Entry 2GA4 (X-ray diffraction, 1.80 A resolution); this record covers chains A and E of the 6 polymer chains in the assembly.

# Chain A
Protein: Shiga-like toxin II subunit A
Source organism: Enterobacteria phage 933W
Notes: EC 3.2.2.22
UniProtKB: P09385 (SLTA_BP933); residues 1-297 here correspond to UniProt positions 23-319 (UniProt number = residue number + 22)
Sequence (297 residues; numbered 1 to 297; the number before each row is that of its first residue):
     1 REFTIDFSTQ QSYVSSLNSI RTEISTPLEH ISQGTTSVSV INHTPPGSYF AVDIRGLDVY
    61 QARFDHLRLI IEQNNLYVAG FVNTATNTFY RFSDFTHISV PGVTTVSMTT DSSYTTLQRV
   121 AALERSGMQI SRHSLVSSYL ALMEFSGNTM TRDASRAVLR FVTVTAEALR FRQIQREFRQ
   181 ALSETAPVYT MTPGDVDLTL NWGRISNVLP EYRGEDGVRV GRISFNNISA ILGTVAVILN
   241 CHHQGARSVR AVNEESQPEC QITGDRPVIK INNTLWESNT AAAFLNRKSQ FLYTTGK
Not modelled in the structure: 243-256
Cystine bridges: Cys-241/Cys-260
Bound ions: Na+ site 1: Ser-15, Ser-19; Na+ site 2: Thr-22, Ser-25; Na+ site 3: Arg-266, Asn-279 (together with formate)
Small-molecule neighbours: adenine (ADE): Leu-76, Tyr-77, Val-78, Phe-92, Ser-112, Ser-113, Tyr-114, Val-162, Ala-166, Glu-167, Arg-170
Curated features (UniProtKB/Swiss-Prot):
  - active site: Glu-167
  - site: Arg-250, Ala-251 (Cleavage)
What the authors report for this chain:
  - binding site for adenine: Tyr-77
  - conformationally variable residues (order/disorder transition, side-chain flip): Tyr-77, Gln-257 to Pro-258

# Chain E
Protein: Shiga-like toxin II subunit B
Source organism: Enterobacteria phage 933W
UniProtKB: P09386 (SLTB_BP933); residues 1-70 here correspond to UniProt positions 20-89 (UniProt number = residue number + 19)
Sequence (70 residues; each row starts with the number of its first residue):
     1 ADCAKGKIEF SKYNEDDTFT VKVDGKEYWT SRWNLQPLLQ SAQLTGMTVT IKSSTCESGS
    61 GFAEVQFNND
Cystine bridges: Cys-3/Cys-56

# Interface between chain A and chain E
Contacting residue pairs - 26 pairs, chain A then chain E:
  Arg-219(A) with Thr-45(E), hydrogen bond (side chain-backbone)
  Gly-221(A) with Leu-44(E); Thr-45(E)
  Arg-222(A) with Lys-7(E), hydrogen bond (backbone-side chain); Ile-8(E), hydrogen bond (side chain-backbone); Gln-43(E), hydrogen bond (side chain-backbone); Leu-44(E), hydrogen bond (backbone-backbone); Thr-45(E); Gly-46(E)
  Thr-280(A) with Leu-44(E); Thr-45(E)
  Ala-283(A) with Leu-44(E), hydrophobic
  Phe-284(A) with Ser-41(E); Thr-45(E)
  Arg-287(A) with Pro-37(E), hydrogen bond (side chain-backbone); Gln-40(E), hydrogen bond; Ser-41(E), hydrogen bond
  Gln-290(A) with Asn-34(E), hydrogen bond (side chain-backbone); Pro-37(E)
  Tyr-293(A) with Trp-33(E); Gln-36(E); Pro-37(E)
  Thr-294(A) with Trp-33(E); Asn-34(E), hydrogen bond
  Gly-296(A) with Trp-33(E)
  Lys-297(A) with Trp-33(E)
Other interface residues (no listed pair), chain A (13 interface residues in all): Asp-197
Other interface residues (no listed pair), chain E (13 interface residues in all): Leu-38

# Overview
The chain A/chain E interface involves 13 residues from each chain, with 10 hydrogen bonds. Among the polar
pairs are Arg-219(A)/Thr-45(E), Arg-222(A)/Lys-7(E) and Arg-222(A)/Ile-8(E). Ligands of chain A: adenine.
Curated annotation (UniProt) lists active-site residue Glu-167(A) on chain A. From the paper: a binding site
for adenine at Tyr-77(A); conformational variability at Tyr-77(A) and Gln-257(A).
Chain A is Shiga-like toxin II subunit A and chain E is Shiga-like toxin II subunit B, both from
Enterobacteria phage 933W; the structure, Stx2 with adenine, was determined by X-ray diffraction.
